Entry 9MK9 (electron microscopy, 3.22 A resolution); this record covers chains A and B.

[Chain A]
Molecule: Interferon-induced protein with tetratricopeptide repeats 2
Organism: Mus musculus
Notes: fragment: residues 7-448 (Uniprot numbring)
UniProtKB: Q64112 (IFIT2_MOUSE); aligned to UniProt positions 7-446 over residues 7-446 (the alignment contains insertions or deletions, so no single offset holds)
Chain sequence (440 residues; numbered 7 to 446; the number before each row is that of its first residue):
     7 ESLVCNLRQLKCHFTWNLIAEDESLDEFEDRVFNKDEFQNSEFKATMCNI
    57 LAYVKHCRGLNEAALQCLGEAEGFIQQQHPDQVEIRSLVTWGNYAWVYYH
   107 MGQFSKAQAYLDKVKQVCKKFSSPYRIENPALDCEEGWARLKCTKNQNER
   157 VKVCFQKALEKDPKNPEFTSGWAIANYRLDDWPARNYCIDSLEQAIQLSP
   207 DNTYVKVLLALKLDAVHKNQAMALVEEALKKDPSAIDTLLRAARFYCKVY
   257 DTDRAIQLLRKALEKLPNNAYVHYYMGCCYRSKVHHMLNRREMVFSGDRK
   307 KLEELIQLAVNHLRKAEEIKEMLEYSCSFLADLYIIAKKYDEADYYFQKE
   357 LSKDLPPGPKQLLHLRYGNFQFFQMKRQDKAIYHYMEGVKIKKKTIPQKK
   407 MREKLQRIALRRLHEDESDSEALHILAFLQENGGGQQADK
Differences from the reference sequence: conflict Asn182 (Phe in Q64112)

[Chain B]
Molecule: Interferon-induced protein with tetratricopeptide repeats 3
Organism: Mus musculus
UniProtKB: Q64345 (IFIT3_MOUSE); residue numbers follow UniProt; this construct covers 8-389
Chain sequence (382 residues; numbered 8 to 389; the number before each row is that of its first residue):
     8 SLEAILPQLKCHFTWNLFREGSMSSHMEDRVCNQVEHLNSEEKATMYDLL
    58 AYIKHLDGESKAALECLGQAEDLRKSEHNDQSEIRRLVTWGNYAWIYYHM
   108 GRLSEAQAYVDKVRQVCQKFANPYSMECPELECEEGWTRLKCGRNERAKM
   158 CFEKALEEKPKDPECSSGMAIAMFRLEEKPEKQFSVDALKQAMELNPQNQ
   208 YLKVLLALKLLRMGEEAEGERLIKDALGKAPNQTDVLQKAAQFYKKKGNL
   258 DRAIELLGKALRSTVNNSPLYSLVMCRYREILEQLQNKGDADSSERRQRM
   308 AELRRLTMEFMQKTLQRRRSPLNSYSDLIDFPEVERCYQMVISKESPDVE
   358 EEDLYERYCNLQEYHRKSEDLAALECLLQFPR

[Interface between chain A and chain B]
Contacting residue pairs (120):
  Asn12(A) - Tyr131(B)
  Gln15(A) - Asn129(B)
  Gln15(A) - Pro130(B)
  Gln15(A) - Tyr131(B)
  Leu16(A) - Tyr131(B)  hydrophobic
  His19(A) - Thr145(B)  hydrogen bond
  Trp22(A) - Glu142(B)
  Trp22(A) - Arg146(B)  hydrogen bond (backbone-side chain)
  Leu24(A) - Thr145(B)
  Leu24(A) - Cys149(B)  hydrophobic
  Leu24(A) - Arg151(B)
  Phe34(A) - Cys149(B)  hydrophobic
  Arg37(A) - Cys149(B)  hydrogen bond (side chain-backbone)
  Asp42(A) - Lys148(B)  salt bridge
  Asp42(A) - Arg182(B)  salt bridge
  Gln45(A) - Lys148(B)
  Asn46(A) - Lys148(B)  hydrogen bond (backbone-side chain)
  Glu48(A) - Trp144(B)
  Phe49(A) - Glu141(B)
  Thr52(A) - Trp144(B)
  Met53(A) - Lys148(B)
  Gln88(A) - Glu137(B)
  Ile91(A) - Glu137(B)
  Arg92(A) - Glu141(B)
  Arg92(A) - Glu171(B)  salt bridge
  Val95(A) - Glu141(B)
  Leu117(A) - Tyr131(B)  hydrophobic
  Lys121(A) - Pro130(B)
  Lys121(A) - Tyr131(B)  hydrogen bond
  Cys124(A) - Tyr131(B)
  Cys124(A) - Ser132(B)
  Cys124(A) - Met133(B)  hydrophobic
  Phe127(A) - Met133(B)  hydrophobic
  Ser129(A) - Gln15(B)  hydrogen bond
  Pro130(A) - Cys124(B)
  Tyr131(A) - Ile12(B)  hydrophobic
  Tyr131(A) - Gln15(B)
  Tyr131(A) - Cys124(B)  hydrogen bond (backbone-side chain)
  Arg132(A) - Gln15(B)
  Arg132(A) - Lys17(B)
  Arg132(A) - Cys124(B)  hydrogen bond (backbone-side chain)
  Arg132(A) - Glu134(B)  salt bridge
  Ile133(A) - Lys17(B)  hydrogen bond (backbone-side chain)
  Ile133(A) - Cys124(B)  hydrophobic
  Ile133(A) - Phe127(B)
  Glu134(A) - Glu134(B)
  Asn135(A) - Ile91(B)
  Leu138(A) - Ile91(B)
  Leu138(A) - Val95(B)  hydrophobic
  Glu141(A) - Thr52(B)
  Glu141(A) - Arg81(B)  salt bridge
  Glu141(A) - Arg92(B)  salt bridge
  Glu142(A) - Trp22(B)
  Arg146(A) - Leu24(B)
  Arg146(A) - Arg26(B)
  Cys149(A) - Leu24(B)  hydrophobic
  Cys149(A) - Leu56(B)  hydrophobic
  Thr150(A) - Glu27(B)
  Lys151(A) - Glu27(B)
  Lys151(A) - Ser29(B)
  Lys151(A) - Ser31(B)
  Asn152(A) - Glu27(B)  hydrogen bond (backbone-side chain)
  Gln153(A) - Glu27(B)  hydrogen bond (backbone-side chain)
  Glu155(A) - Glu153(B)
  Glu155(A) - Lys156(B)  salt bridge
  Glu155(A) - Met157(B)
  Arg156(A) - Arg26(B)
  Arg156(A) - Met157(B)
  Arg156(A) - Glu160(B)
  Arg156(A) - Lys161(B)
  Arg156(A) - Glu164(B)  salt bridge
  Lys158(A) - Glu153(B)  salt bridge
  Lys158(A) - Gln190(B)  hydrogen bond
  Gln162(A) - Arg154(B)  hydrogen bond
  Lys163(A) - Arg154(B)
  Glu166(A) - Arg154(B)  salt bridge
  Pro172(A) - Asn203(B)
  Glu173(A) - Glu48(B)
  Glu173(A) - Glu49(B)
  Glu173(A) - Arg92(B)  salt bridge
  Thr175(A) - Ala199(B)
  Trp178(A) - Ala195(B)  hydrophobic
  Ala179(A) - Ala195(B)
  Ala179(A) - Ala199(B)  hydrophobic
  Ile180(A) - Leu209(B)  hydrophobic
  Asn182(A) - Gln190(B)
  Asn182(A) - Phe191(B)
  Asn182(A) - Ser192(B)
  Asn182(A) - Ala195(B)
  Tyr183(A) - Leu212(B)  hydrophobic
  Tyr183(A) - Leu215(B)
  Leu185(A) - Gln190(B)
  Asp186(A) - Gln190(B)
  Asp186(A) - Ser192(B)  hydrogen bond
  Asp186(A) - Lys216(B)  salt bridge
  Asp186(A) - Arg219(B)  salt bridge
  Asp187(A) - Arg219(B)  salt bridge
  Asn192(A) - Lys156(B)
  Asn192(A) - Met180(B)
  Asn192(A) - Leu183(B)
  Tyr193(A) - Met180(B)
  Cys194(A) - Met180(B)  hydrogen bond (side chain-backbone)
  Cys194(A) - Phe181(B)  hydrophobic
  Cys194(A) - Glu184(B)  hydrogen bond
  Ser197(A) - Met180(B)
  Leu198(A) - Ala177(B)  hydrophobic
  Gln200(A) - Lys168(B)
  Ala201(A) - Ser173(B)
  Leu204(A) - Ser173(B)
  Ser205(A) - Pro170(B)
  Ser205(A) - Ser174(B)
  Asn208(A) - Ser174(B)
  Leu214(A) - Phe181(B)  hydrophobic
  Lys218(A) - Phe181(B)  hydrogen bond (side chain-backbone)
  Lys218(A) - Glu184(B)
  Lys218(A) - Glu185(B)
  Ala444(A) - Glu223(B)
  Asp445(A) - Glu223(B)
  Asp445(A) - Lys254(B)
  Lys446(A) - Lys254(B)
Interface residues without a listed pair, chain A (87 interface residues in all): Lys17, Ala26, Val38, Ile56, Leu94, Val120, Ser128, Ala137, Trp144, Ala145, Lys148, Val159, Ser176, Tyr210, Arg247, Lys400
Interface residues without a listed pair, chain B (86 interface residues in all): Pro14, Leu16, His19, Phe25, Met30, Met34, Met53, Leu94, Val117, Val120, Arg121, Cys135, Leu138, Gly150, Ile178, Leu196, Gln198, Leu202, Met220, Gly221

[In short]
The interface between chain A and chain B involves 87 residues on one side and 86 on the other; the contacts
include 17 hydrogen bonds and 14 salt bridges. Polar contacts include Asp42(A)-Lys148(B), Asp42(A)-Arg182(B)
and Arg92(A)-Glu171(B).
Here chain A is Interferon-induced protein with tetratricopeptide repeats 2 and chain B is Interferon-induced
protein with tetratricopeptide repeats 3, both from Mus musculus. Entry 9MK9 (Structure of the IFIT2-IFIT3
heterodimer from Mus musculus) was determined by electron microscopy.
